Entry 7T3J (electron microscopy, 3.20 A resolution); this record covers chains A and M of the 12 polymer chains in the assembly.

Chain A:
Molecule: CRISPR-associated protein Csy1
Reference sequence: Q02ML9 (CSY1_PSEAB); numbering as in UniProt (aligned over 1-434)
Amino-acid sequence (434 residues; each row starts with the number of its first residue):
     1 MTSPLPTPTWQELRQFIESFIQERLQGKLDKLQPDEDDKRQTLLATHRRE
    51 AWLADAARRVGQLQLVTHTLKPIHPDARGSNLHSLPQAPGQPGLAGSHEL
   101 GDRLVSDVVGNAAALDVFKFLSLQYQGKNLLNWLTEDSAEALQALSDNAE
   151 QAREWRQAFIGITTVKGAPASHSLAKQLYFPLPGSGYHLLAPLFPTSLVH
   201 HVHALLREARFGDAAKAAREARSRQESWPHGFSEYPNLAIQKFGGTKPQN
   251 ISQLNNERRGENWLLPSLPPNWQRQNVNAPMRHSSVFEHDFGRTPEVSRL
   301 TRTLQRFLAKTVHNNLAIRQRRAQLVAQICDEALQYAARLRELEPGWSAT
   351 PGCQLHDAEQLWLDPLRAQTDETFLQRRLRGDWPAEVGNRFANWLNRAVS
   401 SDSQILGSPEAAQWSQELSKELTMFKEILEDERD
Not modelled in the structure: 1-7

Chain M:
Molecule: 61-nt RNA strand
Sequence (61 nucleotides; numbered 1 to 61; the number before each row is that of its first residue):
     1 CUAAGAAAUUCACGGCGGGCUUGAUGUCCGCGUCUACCUGAUUCACUGCC
    51 GUAUAGGCAGC

Interface between chain A and chain M:
Contacting residue pairs (18; chain A residue first):
  Ile-73(A) with A3(M), base contact
  Ser-173(A) with A4(M), hydrogen bond to the base; G5(M), hydrogen bond to the base
  Leu-174(A) with G5(M), base contact
  Ala-175(A) with A4(M), hydrogen bond to the base
  Lys-176(A) with A3(M), phosphate contact; A4(M), base contact; G5(M), hydrogen bond to the base
  Gln-177(A) with A4(M), hydrogen bond to the base
  Leu-178(A) with U2(M), phosphate contact; A3(M), phosphate contact; A4(M), sugar contact
  Tyr-179(A) with C1(M), stacking on the base; U2(M), hydrogen bond to the phosphate
  Tyr-187(A) with C1(M), base contact
  Pro-192(A) with A3(M), base contact
  Leu-193(A) with A3(M), hydrogen bond to the base
  Pro-195(A) with A3(M), base contact
Other interface residues (no listed pair), chain A (13 interface residues in all): Phe-194
Other interface residues (no listed pair), chain M (6 interface residues in all): A6

In short:
13 residues of chain A and 6 residues of chain M are in contact, with 7 hydrogen bonds and 1 aromatic stacking
contact. Polar contacts include Ser-173(A)/A4(M), Ser-173(A)/G5(M) and Ala-175(A)/A4(M).
Chain A is CRISPR-associated protein Csy1 and chain M is a 61-nt RNA strand; the structure, Cryo-EM structure
of Csy-AcrIF24, was determined by electron microscopy together with 7T3K, 7T3L, 7TAW and 7TAX from the same
study.
